4FM0 - chains P and A of the 3 polymer chains in the assembly; structure by X-ray diffraction, 3.12 A resolution.

# Chain P
Molecule: Primer strand
Sequence (8 nucleotides; row label = number of the first residue in the row):
     1 CGATCACG

# Chain A
Name: DNA polymerase 1
Organism: Pyrococcus abyssi
Notes: EC 2.7.7.7
Reference sequence: P0CL77 (DPOL_PYRAB); residues 1-771 here = UniProt positions 1-771
Sequence (793 residues; each row starts with the number of its first residue; numbers below 1 keep their minus sign (Met-21 is residue -21)):
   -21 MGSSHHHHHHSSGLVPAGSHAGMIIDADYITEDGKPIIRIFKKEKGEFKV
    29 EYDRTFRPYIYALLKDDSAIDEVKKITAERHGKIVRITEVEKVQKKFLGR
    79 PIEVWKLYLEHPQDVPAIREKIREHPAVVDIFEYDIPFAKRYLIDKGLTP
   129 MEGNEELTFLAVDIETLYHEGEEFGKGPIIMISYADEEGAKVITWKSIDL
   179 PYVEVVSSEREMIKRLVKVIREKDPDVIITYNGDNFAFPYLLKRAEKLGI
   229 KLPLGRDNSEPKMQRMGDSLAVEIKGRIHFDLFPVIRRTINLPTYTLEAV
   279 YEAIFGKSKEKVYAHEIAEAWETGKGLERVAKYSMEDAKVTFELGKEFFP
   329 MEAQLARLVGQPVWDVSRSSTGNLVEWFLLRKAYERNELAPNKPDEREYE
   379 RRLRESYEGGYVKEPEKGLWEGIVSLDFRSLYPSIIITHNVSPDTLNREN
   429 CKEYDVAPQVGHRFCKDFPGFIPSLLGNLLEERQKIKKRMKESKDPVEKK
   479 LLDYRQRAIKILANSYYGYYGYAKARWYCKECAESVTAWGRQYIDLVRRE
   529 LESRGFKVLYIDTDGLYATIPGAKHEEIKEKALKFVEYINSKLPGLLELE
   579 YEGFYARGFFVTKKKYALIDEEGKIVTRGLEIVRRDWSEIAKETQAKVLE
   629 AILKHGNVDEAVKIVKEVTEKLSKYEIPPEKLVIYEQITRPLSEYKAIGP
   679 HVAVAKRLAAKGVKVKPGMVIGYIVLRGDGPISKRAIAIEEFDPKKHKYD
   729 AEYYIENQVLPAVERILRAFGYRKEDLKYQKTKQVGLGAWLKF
Disordered / not traced: -21 to -2, 386-390, 758-771
Construct notes: expression tag (-21 to 0); engineered mutation Ala215 (Asp in P0CL77)
Disulfide bonds: Cys429-Cys443, Cys507-Cys510
Ion coordination: Mg2+: Asp141, Glu143, Asp315

# Chain P / chain A interface
Pairs across the interface (20; chain P residue first):
  DT4(P) - Lys674(A)  phosphate contact
  DT4(P) - Ala675(A)  phosphate contact
  DC5(P) - Arg668(A)  salt bridge to the phosphate
  DC5(P) - Tyr673(A)  phosphate contact
  DC5(P) - Lys674(A)  salt bridge to the phosphate
  DC5(P) - Ala675(A)  hydrogen bond to the phosphate
  DA6(P) - Gln665(A)  phosphate contact
  DA6(P) - Thr667(A)  hydrogen bond to the phosphate
  DA6(P) - Arg668(A)  salt bridge to the phosphate
  DA6(P) - Tyr673(A)  hydrogen bond to the phosphate
  DA6(P) - His679(A)  salt bridge to the phosphate
  DC7(P) - Arg612(A)  sugar contact
  DC7(P) - Arg613(A)  salt bridge to the phosphate
  DC7(P) - Asp614(A)  sugar contact
  DC7(P) - Glu664(A)  phosphate contact
  DC7(P) - Gln665(A)  hydrogen bond to the phosphate
  DG8(P) - Phe261(A)  phosphate contact
  DG8(P) - Arg265(A)  hydrogen bond to the base
  DG8(P) - Arg612(A)  phosphate contact
  DG8(P) - Arg613(A)  salt bridge to the phosphate
Also at the interface, not in a pair above, chain A (17 interface residues in all): Tyr273, Val611, Tyr663, Ile666

# Overview
Chain P and chain A form an interface of 5 and 17 residues respectively; the contacts include 5 hydrogen bonds
and 6 salt bridges. Among the polar pairs are DG8(P)-Arg265(A), DC5(P)-Ala675(A) and DA6(P)-Thr667(A).
Asp141(A), Glu143(A) and Asp315(A) form the Mg2+ site.
Chain P is Primer strand and chain A is DNA polymerase 1 (Pyrococcus abyssi); the structure, Pyrococcus abyssi
B family DNA polymerase bound to a dsDNA, in edition mode, was determined by X-ray diffraction together with
4FLT, 4FLU, 4FLV, 4FLW, 4FLX, 4FLY and 3 further entries from the same study.
